Entry 1BC0 (X-ray diffraction, 2.00 A resolution); this record covers chain A.

Chain A:
Protein: Annexin V
Source organism: Rattus norvegicus
UniProtKB: P14668 (ANXA5_RAT); residues 2-319 here correspond to UniProt positions 1-318 (UniProt number = residue number - 1)
Amino-acid sequence (319 residues; row label = number of the first residue in the row):
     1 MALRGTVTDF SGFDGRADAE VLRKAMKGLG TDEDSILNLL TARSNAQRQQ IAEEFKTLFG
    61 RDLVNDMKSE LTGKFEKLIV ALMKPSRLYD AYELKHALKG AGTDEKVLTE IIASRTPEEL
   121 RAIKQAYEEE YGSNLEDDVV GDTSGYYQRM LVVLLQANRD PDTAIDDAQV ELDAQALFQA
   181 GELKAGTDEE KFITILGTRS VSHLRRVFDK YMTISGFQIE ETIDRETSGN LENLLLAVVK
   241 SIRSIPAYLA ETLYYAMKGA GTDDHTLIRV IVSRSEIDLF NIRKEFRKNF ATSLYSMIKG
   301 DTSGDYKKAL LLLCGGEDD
Not modelled in the structure: 1
Sequence notes: engineered mutation A185 (Trp184 in P14668)
Metal / ion sites: Ca2+ site 1: M26, G28, G30, E70; Ca2+ site 2: K68, L71, E76; Ca2+ site 3: G181, K184, G186, E226; Ca2+ site 4: D224, T227, E232; Ca2+ site 5: M257, G259, A260, G261, D301

Summary:
M26, G28, G30 and E70 form the Ca2+ site 1. K68, L71 and E76 form the Ca2+ site 2.
Chain A is Annexin V (Rattus norvegicus); the structure, Recombinant rat annexin V, W185A mutant, was
determined by X-ray diffraction together with 1BC1, 1BC3, 1BCW, 1BCY and 1BCZ from the same study.
